Entry 4MMU (X-ray diffraction, 3.00 A resolution); this record covers chains A and B.

[Chain A]
Protein: Fusion glycoprotein F2
From: Human respiratory syncytial virus A2
Reference sequence: P03420 (FUS_HRSVA); residue numbers follow UniProt; this construct covers 26-107
Sequence (82 residues; row label = number of the first residue in the row):
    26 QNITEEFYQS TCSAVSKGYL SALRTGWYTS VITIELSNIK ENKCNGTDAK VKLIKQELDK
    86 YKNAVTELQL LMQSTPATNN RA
Construct notes: engineered mutation Ala-102 (Pro in P03420)
UniProt features mapped onto this chain:
  - glycosylation (N-linked (GlcNAc...) asparagine): Asn-27, Asn-70
  - natural variant: Ala-102 (P102A: In strain: Cold-passage attenuated; this construct carries the variant)
  - mutagenesis: Cys-37 (C37S: Impairs translation or folding of the F protein), Cys-69 (C69S: Impairs translation or folding of the F protein)
From the paper describing this entry:
  - binding site for sulfate ion: Arg-106
  - mutagenesis - K87F/V90L: decreased expression

[Chain B]
Protein: Fusion glycoprotein F1 fused with Fibritin trimerization domain
From: Human respiratory syncytial virus A2
Reference sequence: chimeric construct of P03420, P10104: residues 137-513 from P03420 (FUS_HRSVA) positions 137-513 (same numbers); residues 518-544 from P10104 positions 458-484 (UniProt number = residue number - 60)
Sequence (414 residues; numbered 137 to 550; the number before each row is that of its first residue):
   137 FLGFLLGVGS AIASGVAVCK VLHLEGEVNK IKSALLSTNK AVVSLSNGVS VLTFKVLDLK
   197 NYIDKQLLPI LNKQSCSISN IETVIEFQQK NNRLLEITRE FSVNAGVTTP VSTYMLTNSE
   257 LLSLINDMPI TNDQKKLMSN NVQIVRQQSY SIMCIIKEEV LAYVVQLPLY GVIDTPCWKL
   317 HTSPLCTTNT KEGSNICLTR TDRGWYCDNA GSVSFFPQAE TCKVQSNRVF CDTMNSLTLP
   377 SEVNLCNVDI FNPKYDCKIM TSKTDVSSSV ITSLGAIVSC YGKTKCTASN KNRGIIKTFS
   437 NGCDYVSNKG VDTVSVGNTL YYVNKQEGKS LYVKGEPIIN FYDPLVFPSD EFDASISQVN
   497 EKINQSLAFI RKSDELLSAI GGYIPEAPRD GQAYVRKDGE WVLLSTFLGG LVPR
Disordered / not traced: 510-550
Construct notes: engineered mutation Cys-155 (Ser in P03420), Phe-190 (Ser in P03420), Leu-207 (Val in P03420), Cys-290 (Ser in P03420), Val-379 (Ile in P03420), Val-447 (Met in P03420); linker (514-517); variant Leu-539 (Phe479 in P10104); expression tag (545-550)
Disulfide bonds: Cys-155/Cys-290, Cys-313/Cys-343, Cys-322/Cys-333, Cys-358/Cys-367, Cys-382/Cys-393, Cys-416/Cys-422
Covalently attached groups: N-acetylglucosamine (NAG) linked to Asn-500
UniProt features mapped onto this chain:
  - region: Phe-137 to Val-157 (Fusion peptide)
  - glycosylation: Asn-500 (N-linked (GlcNAc...) asparagine)
From the paper describing this entry:
  - mutagenesis - S155C/S290C, S190F/V207L, F488W: increased stability
  - mutagenesis - V178N, V185E, S403C/T420C, I506K: unchanged stability

[Chain A / chain B interface]
Residue-residue contacts (220):
  Asn-27(A) with Asn-363(B), hydrogen bond
  Ile-28(A) with Leu-410(B); Gly-464(B); Lys-465(B)
  Thr-29(A) with Leu-410(B); Lys-465(B)
  Glu-30(A) with Thr-408(B), hydrogen bond; Ser-409(B), hydrogen bond (side chain-backbone); Leu-410(B), hydrogen bond (side chain-backbone); Gly-411(B), hydrogen bond (side chain-backbone); Tyr-441(B), hydrogen bond; Lys-465(B), hydrogen bond (backbone-backbone); Ser-466(B); Leu-467(B), hydrogen bond (backbone-backbone)
  Glu-31(A) with Leu-467(B)
  Phe-32(A) with Asp-440(B); Tyr-441(B), hydrophobic; Leu-467(B), hydrogen bond (backbone-backbone); Tyr-468(B); Val-469(B), hydrogen bond (backbone-backbone)
  Tyr-33(A) with Asn-383(B); Val-469(B)
  Gln-34(A) with Tyr-468(B); Val-469(B), hydrogen bond (backbone-backbone); Lys-470(B); Gly-471(B), hydrogen bond (side chain-backbone)
  Ser-35(A) with Leu-321(B); Gly-471(B); Glu-472(B); Pro-473(B); Ile-474(B), hydrogen bond (backbone-backbone)
  Thr-36(A) with Arg-336(B); Ile-386(B)
  Cys-37(A) with Thr-318(B); Ser-319(B), hydrogen bond (backbone-backbone); Pro-320(B); Leu-321(B), hydrophobic; Ile-413(B), hydrophobic; Ser-415(B); Cys-439(B), disulfide
  Ser-38(A) with Leu-316(B); His-317(B); Thr-318(B); Arg-336(B), hydrogen bond; Ile-413(B)
  Ala-39(A) with Lys-315(B); Leu-316(B); His-317(B), hydrogen bond (backbone-backbone); Ile-413(B)
  Val-40(A) with Trp-314(B); Lys-315(B); Leu-316(B), hydrophobic; Asn-383(B)
  Ser-41(A) with Trp-314(B); Lys-315(B), hydrogen bond (backbone-backbone); His-317(B); Ser-409(B), hydrogen bond
  Gly-43(A) with Cys-313(B); Asn-363(B)
  Tyr-44(A) with Thr-311(B); Pro-312(B); Cys-313(B), hydrogen bond (backbone-backbone); Trp-341(B), hydrophobic; Ser-362(B); Asn-363(B); Val-365(B), hydrophobic; Ser-409(B), hydrogen bond; Gln-462(B)
  Leu-45(A) with Asp-310(B); Thr-311(B); Asn-363(B), hydrogen bond (backbone-backbone); Arg-364(B); Val-365(B), hydrogen bond (backbone-backbone)
  Ser-46(A) with Val-308(B); Ile-309(B); Asp-310(B), hydrogen bond (backbone-backbone); Thr-311(B), hydrogen bond; Cys-313(B); Arg-364(B), hydrogen bond (backbone-side chain); Val-365(B)
  Ala-47(A) with Tyr-306(B); Val-308(B); Arg-364(B); Val-365(B), hydrogen bond (backbone-backbone); Phe-366(B); Cys-367(B), hydrogen bond (backbone-backbone)
  Leu-48(A) with Leu-305(B); Tyr-306(B); Gly-307(B), hydrogen bond (backbone-backbone); Val-308(B), hydrogen bond (backbone-backbone); Cys-343(B), hydrophobic; Asn-345(B); Phe-352(B), hydrophobic; Cys-367(B); Thr-369(B)
  Arg-49(A) with Pro-304(B); Leu-305(B); Tyr-306(B); Cys-367(B), hydrogen bond (backbone-backbone); Asp-368(B), salt bridge; Thr-369(B), hydrogen bond (backbone-side chain)
  Thr-50(A) with Leu-305(B), hydrogen bond (backbone-backbone); Gly-307(B); Val-308(B)
  Gly-51(A) with Leu-305(B), hydrogen bond (backbone-backbone)
  Trp-52(A) with Ala-147(B); Ser-150(B); Gln-284(B); Tyr-286(B), hydrophobic; Gln-302(B); Leu-303(B); Pro-304(B); Leu-305(B)
  Tyr-53(A) with Ser-186(B); Leu-188(B), hydrogen bond (side chain-backbone); Met-264(B), hydrophobic; Pro-265(B); Val-301(B); Gln-302(B); Leu-303(B), hydrogen bond (backbone-backbone)
  Thr-54(A) with Gly-151(B); Val-154(B); Val-187(B); Val-301(B); Gln-302(B)
  Ser-55(A) with Val-187(B); Leu-188(B); Leu-260(B); Val-300(B); Val-301(B), hydrogen bond (backbone-backbone); Leu-303(B)
  Val-56(A) with Val-154(B), hydrophobic; Leu-158(B), hydrophobic; Val-187(B); Leu-188(B), hydrogen bond (backbone-backbone); Thr-189(B); Phe-190(B), hydrogen bond (backbone-backbone); Tyr-299(B)
  Ile-57(A) with Phe-190(B), hydrophobic; Val-192(B), hydrophobic; Leu-252(B), hydrophobic; Leu-297(B); Ala-298(B); Tyr-299(B), hydrogen bond (backbone-backbone); Val-301(B), hydrophobic
  Thr-58(A) with Thr-189(B); Phe-190(B), hydrogen bond (backbone-backbone); Lys-191(B); Val-192(B), hydrogen bond (backbone-backbone); Leu-297(B)
  Ile-59(A) with Val-192(B); Leu-193(B); Ile-233(B), hydrophobic; Val-296(B); Leu-297(B), hydrogen bond (backbone-backbone)
  Glu-60(A) with Lys-191(B), salt bridge; Leu-193(B), hydrogen bond (backbone-backbone); Asp-194(B); Leu-195(B), hydrogen bond (backbone-backbone); Lys-196(B), hydrogen bond (backbone-backbone); Asn-197(B)
  Leu-61(A) with Lys-196(B); Glu-295(B), hydrogen bond (backbone-backbone); Leu-297(B), hydrophobic
  Ser-62(A) with Lys-196(B); Ile-199(B); Asp-200(B)
  Ile-64(A) with Leu-204(B), hydrophobic
  Asn-67(A) with Leu-207(B), hydrogen bond (side chain-backbone); Asn-208(B), hydrogen bond
  Lys-68(A) with Lys-209(B)
  Cys-69(A) with Ser-211(B); Cys-212(B), disulfide
  Gly-71(A) with Cys-212(B)
  Asp-73(A) with Ser-215(B), hydrogen bond
  Lys-75(A) with Ser-215(B); Asn-216(B); Ile-217(B); Val-220(B)
  Val-76(A) with Cys-212(B); Ser-215(B)
  Ile-79(A) with Val-220(B), hydrophobic
  Glu-82(A) with Phe-223(B); Gln-224(B); Asn-227(B), hydrogen bond; Leu-231(B)
  Leu-83(A) with Phe-223(B)
  Lys-85(A) with Leu-231(B)
  Tyr-86(A) with Leu-195(B), hydrophobic; Ile-199(B), hydrophobic; Asn-227(B); Leu-230(B), hydrophobic
  Ala-89(A) with Leu-231(B), hydrophobic; Thr-234(B)
  Glu-92(A) with Thr-234(B); Ser-238(B), hydrogen bond
  Leu-93(A) with Leu-230(B), hydrophobic; Thr-234(B); Phe-237(B), hydrophobic; Met-289(B), hydrophobic; Leu-297(B), hydrophobic
  Leu-96(A) with Phe-237(B); Ser-238(B); Gly-242(B); Met-289(B), hydrophobic
  Met-97(A) with Met-289(B), hydrophobic; Cys-290(B); Ile-291(B), hydrophobic; Ile-292(B), hydrophobic
  Thr-100(A) with Lys-156(B)
  Pro-101(A) with Ile-148(B), hydrophobic; Val-243(B), hydrophobic; Ile-288(B), hydrophobic
  Thr-103(A) with Ser-146(B); Ile-148(B)
  Asn-105(A) with Gly-145(B); Ser-146(B)
  Arg-106(A) with Val-144(B)
  Ala-107(A) with Leu-142(B); Gly-143(B)
Interface residues without a listed pair, chain A (64 interface residues in all): Lys-42, Asn-63, Leu-78, Val-90, Gln-94
Interface residues without a listed pair, chain B (133 interface residues in all): Val-152, Ile-167, Leu-171, Val-185, Leu-203, Gln-210, Asn-228, Met-251, Leu-273, Ser-350, Val-360, Glu-463
Inter-chain disulfides: Cys-37(A)/Cys-439(B), Cys-69(A)/Cys-212(B)

[In short]
Chain A and chain B form an interface of 64 and 133 residues respectively, with 2 disulfide bonds, 51 hydrogen
bonds and 2 salt bridges. Polar pairs include Arg-49(A)/Asp-368(B), Glu-60(A)/Lys-191(B) and
Asn-27(A)/Asn-363(B). The paper reports a binding site for sulfate ion at Arg-106(A); S155C/S290C, S190F/V207L
and F488W of chain B increase stability; 8 substitutions were tested in all.
Chain A is Fusion glycoprotein F2 and chain B is Fusion glycoprotein F1 fused with Fibritin trimerization
domain, both from Human respiratory syncytial virus A2; the structure, Crystal Structure of
Prefusion-stabilized RSV F Variant DS-Cav1 at pH 5.5, was determined by X-ray diffraction (same publication as
4MMQ, 4MMR, 4MMS, 4MMT and 4MMV).
